Entry 5EIG (X-ray diffraction, 2.70 A resolution); this record covers chains B and D of the 4 polymer chains in the assembly.

== Chain B ==
Protein: Cystathionine gamma-lyase
Source organism: Homo sapiens
Notes: EC 4.4.1.1
Reference sequence: P32929 (CGL_HUMAN); residues 1-405 here = UniProt positions 1-405
Sequence (405 residues; row label = number of the first residue in the row):
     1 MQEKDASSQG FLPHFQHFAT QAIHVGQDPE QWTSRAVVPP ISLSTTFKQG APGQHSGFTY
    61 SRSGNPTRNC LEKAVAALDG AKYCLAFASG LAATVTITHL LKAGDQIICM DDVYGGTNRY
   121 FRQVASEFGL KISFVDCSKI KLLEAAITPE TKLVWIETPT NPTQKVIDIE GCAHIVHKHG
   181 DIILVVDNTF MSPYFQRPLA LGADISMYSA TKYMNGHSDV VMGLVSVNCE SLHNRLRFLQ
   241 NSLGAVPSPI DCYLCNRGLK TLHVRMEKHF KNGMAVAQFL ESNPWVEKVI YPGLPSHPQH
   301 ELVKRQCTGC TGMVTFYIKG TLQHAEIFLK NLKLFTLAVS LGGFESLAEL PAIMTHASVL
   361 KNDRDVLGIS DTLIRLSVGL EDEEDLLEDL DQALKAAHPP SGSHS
Disordered / not traced: 1-9, 52-54, 360, 400-405
Construct notes: engineered mutation Thr59 (Glu in P32929), Val339 (Glu in P32929)
Modified / non-standard residues: Lys212 ((2S)-2-amino-6-[[3-hydroxy-2-methyl-5-(phosphonooxymethyl)pyridin-4-yl]methylideneamino]hexanoic acid; LLP)
Curated features (UniProtKB/Swiss-Prot):
  - binding site (substrate): Arg62, Tyr114, Arg119
  - modified residue: Lys212 (N6-(pyridoxal phosphate)lysine)
  - natural variant: Thr67 (T67I: In CSTNU), Gln240 (Q240E: In CSTNU)

== Chain D ==
Protein: Cystathionine gamma-lyase
Source organism: Homo sapiens
Notes: EC 4.4.1.1
Reference sequence: P32929 (CGL_HUMAN); numbering as in UniProt (aligned over 1-405)
Sequence (405 residues; numbered 1 to 405; the number before each row is that of its first residue):
     1 MQEKDASSQG FLPHFQHFAT QAIHVGQDPE QWTSRAVVPP ISLSTTFKQG APGQHSGFTY
    61 SRSGNPTRNC LEKAVAALDG AKYCLAFASG LAATVTITHL LKAGDQIICM DDVYGGTNRY
   121 FRQVASEFGL KISFVDCSKI KLLEAAITPE TKLVWIETPT NPTQKVIDIE GCAHIVHKHG
   181 DIILVVDNTF MSPYFQRPLA LGADISMYSA TKYMNGHSDV VMGLVSVNCE SLHNRLRFLQ
   241 NSLGAVPSPI DCYLCNRGLK TLHVRMEKHF KNGMAVAQFL ESNPWVEKVI YPGLPSHPQH
   301 ELVKRQCTGC TGMVTFYIKG TLQHAEIFLK NLKLFTLAVS LGGFESLAEL PAIMTHASVL
   361 KNDRDVLGIS DTLIRLSVGL EDEEDLLEDL DQALKAAHPP SGSHS
Disordered / not traced: 1-9, 52-55, 401-405
Construct notes: engineered mutation Thr59 (Glu in P32929), Val339 (Glu in P32929)
Modified / non-standard residues: Lys212 ((2S)-2-azanyl-6-[[(Z)-C-[2-methyl-3-oxidanyl-5-(phosphonooxymethyl)pyridin-4-yl]-N-[(2R)-1-oxidanyl-1-oxidanylidene-3-sulfanyl-propan-2-yl]carbonimidoyl]amino]hexanoic acid; 5OW)
Curated features (UniProtKB/Swiss-Prot):
  - binding site (substrate): Arg62, Tyr114, Arg119
  - natural variant: Thr67 (T67I: In CSTNU), Gln240 (Q240E: In CSTNU)
Residues lining bound ligands: cysteine (CYS): Thr59, Tyr60, Arg62, Ser63, Asn241

== Chain B / chain D interface ==
Residue-residue contacts - 37 pairs, chain B then chain D:
  Pro29(B) with Lys48(D)
  Glu30(B) with Lys48(D), salt bridge
  Gln31(B) with Thr33(D), hydrogen bond (backbone-side chain)
  Trp32(B) with Thr33(D)
  Thr33(B) with Gln31(D), hydrogen bond (side chain-backbone); Thr33(D)
  Ser34(B) with Phe47(D); Phe58(D); Pro66(D)
  Arg35(B) with Phe47(D); Lys48(D), hydrogen bond (backbone-backbone)
  Ala36(B) with Ser44(D); Thr46(D); Phe47(D), hydrophobic
  Val37(B) with Ser44(D), hydrogen bond (backbone-side chain); Thr46(D), hydrogen bond (backbone-backbone)
  Val38(B) with Ser44(D), hydrogen bond (backbone-side chain)
  Pro40(B) with Pro40(D), hydrophobic; Ile41(D); Ser42(D)
  Ile41(B) with Pro40(D); Ile41(D), hydrogen bond (backbone-backbone); Leu43(D), hydrophobic
  Leu43(B) with Ile41(D), hydrophobic; Tyr253(D)
  Ser44(B) with Ala36(D); Val37(D), hydrogen bond (side chain-backbone); Val38(D), hydrogen bond (side chain-backbone)
  Thr46(B) with Val37(D), hydrogen bond (backbone-backbone)
  Phe47(B) with Ser34(D); Arg35(D); Ala36(D), hydrophobic
  Lys48(B) with Glu30(D), salt bridge; Arg35(D), hydrogen bond (backbone-backbone)
  Phe58(B) with Ser34(D)
  Pro66(B) with Ser34(D)
  Tyr253(B) with Leu43(D)
Other interface residues (no listed pair), chain B (21 interface residues in all): Ser42
Other interface residues (no listed pair), chain D (21 interface residues in all): Pro29, Trp32

== Overview ==
The chain B/chain D interface involves 21 residues from each chain; the contacts include 11 hydrogen bonds and
2 salt bridges. Polar pairs include Glu30(B)-Lys48(D), Lys48(B)-Glu30(D) and Gln31(B)-Thr33(D). Chain D binds
cysteine.
Chain B is Cystathionine gamma-lyase and chain D is Cystathionine gamma-lyase, both from Homo sapiens; the
structure, Engineered human cystathionine gamma lyase (E59T, E339V) to deplet cysteine, was determined by
X-ray diffraction.
